Entry 6SIC (electron microscopy, 3.52 A resolution); this record covers chains E and V of the 35 polymer chains in the assembly.

# Chain E
Molecule: CRISPR-associated RAMP protein, Cmr4 family
From: Sulfolobus islandicus REY15A
Reference sequence: F0NDX6 (F0NDX6_SULIR); residue numbers follow UniProt; this construct covers 1-286
Chain sequence (286 residues; row label = number of the first residue in the row):
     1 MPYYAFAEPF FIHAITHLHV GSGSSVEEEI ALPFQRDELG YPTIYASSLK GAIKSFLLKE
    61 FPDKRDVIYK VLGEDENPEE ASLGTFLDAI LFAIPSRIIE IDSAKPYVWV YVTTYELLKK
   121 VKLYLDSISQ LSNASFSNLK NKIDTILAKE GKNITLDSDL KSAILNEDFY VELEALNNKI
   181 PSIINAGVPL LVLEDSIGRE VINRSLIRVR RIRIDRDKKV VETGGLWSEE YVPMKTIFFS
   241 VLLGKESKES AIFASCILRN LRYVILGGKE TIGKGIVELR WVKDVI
Unresolved in the structure: 1
Differences from the reference sequence: engineered mutation Ala31 (Asp in F0NDX6)

# Chain V
Molecule: crRNA
From: Sulfolobus islandicus REY15A
Sequence (51 nucleotides; row label = number of the first residue in the row):
     1 AUUGAAAGUU CAAAGCUUAG AUACCCUGGA GGGAAACCAG ACUUAACACC A
Unresolved in the structure: 49-51
Differences from the reference sequence: conflict A1 (C2068518 in 323473489), U3 (G2068520 in 323473489)

# Interface between chain E and chain V
Contacting residue pairs - 52 pairs, chain E then chain V:
  Val20(E) with U22(V), phosphate contact
  Gly21(E) with A21(V), hydrogen bond to the sugar; U22(V), phosphate contact
  Ser22(E) with A21(V), sugar contact
  Gly23(E) with A21(V), base contact
  Gln35(E) with A21(V), phosphate contact
  Ser47(E) with G20(V), sugar contact; A21(V), hydrogen bond to the phosphate
  Ser48(E) with G20(V), hydrogen bond to the phosphate; A21(V), hydrogen bond to the phosphate
  Lys50(E) with A19(V), salt bridge to the phosphate
  Gly51(E) with G20(V), sugar contact
  Ala52(E) with G20(V), base contact
  Lys54(E) with U18(V), phosphate contact; A19(V), salt bridge to the phosphate
  Ser55(E) with G20(V), base contact
  Leu72(E) with A19(V), phosphate contact
  Glu74(E) with U18(V), hydrogen bond to the sugar
  Asp75(E) with U18(V), sugar contact; A19(V), sugar contact
  Pro78(E) with U18(V), sugar contact
  Glu80(E) with U17(V), hydrogen bond to the sugar
  Ala81(E) with U17(V), phosphate contact; U18(V), phosphate contact
  Ser82(E) with U17(V), phosphate contact; U18(V), hydrogen bond to the phosphate
  Arg210(E) with U27(V), base contact
  Arg211(E) with C25(V), hydrogen bond to the sugar; U27(V), salt bridge to the phosphate
  Ile212(E) with C25(V), hydrogen bond to the sugar; C26(V), sugar contact; U27(V), hydrogen bond to the phosphate; G28(V), sugar contact
  Arg213(E) with C25(V), hydrogen bond to the sugar
  Ile214(E) with C26(V), hydrogen bond to the phosphate
  Arg216(E) with C25(V), sugar contact; C26(V), salt bridge to the phosphate
  Lys219(E) with C26(V), base contact; G28(V), sugar contact; G29(V), sugar contact
  Val221(E) with G28(V), base contact
  Leu226(E) with U27(V), base contact
  Trp227(E) with C25(V), base contact
  Ile265(E) with G20(V), base contact
  Leu266(E) with G20(V), base contact
  Gly267(E) with G20(V), hydrogen bond to the base; U22(V), sugar contact
  Gly268(E) with U22(V), phosphate contact; A23(V), phosphate contact
  Lys269(E) with A23(V), hydrogen bond to the phosphate
  Glu270(E) with A23(V), hydrogen bond to the phosphate
  Thr271(E) with C24(V), phosphate contact
Also at the interface, not in a pair above, chain E (39 interface residues in all): His19, Gly73, Val220

# In short
The interface between chain E and chain V involves 39 residues on one side and 13 on the other; the contacts
include 15 hydrogen bonds and 4 salt bridges. Polar contacts include Gly267(E)-G20(V), Gly21(E)-A21(V) and
Glu74(E)-U18(V).
Chain E is CRISPR-associated RAMP protein, Cmr4 family and chain V is crRNA, both from Sulfolobus islandicus
REY15A; the structure, Cryo-EM structure of the Type III-B Cmr-beta bound to cognate target RNA, was
determined by electron microscopy, deposited together with 6S6B, 6S8B, 6S8E, 6S91, 6SH8 and 6SHB.
